5TRZ - chains A and C of the 6 polymer chains in the assembly; structure by X-ray diffraction, 2.25 A resolution.

Chain A (and C):
Molecule: H-2 class I histocompatibility antigen, K-D alpha chain
Organism: Mus musculus
Notes: chain C of this document is another copy of the same molecule, construct and numbering; everything in this record applies to it too
UniProtKB: P01902 (HA1D_MOUSE); residues 2-276 here correspond to UniProt positions 23-297 (UniProt number = residue number + 21)
Amino-acid sequence (275 residues; numbered 2 to 276; the number before each row is that of its first residue):
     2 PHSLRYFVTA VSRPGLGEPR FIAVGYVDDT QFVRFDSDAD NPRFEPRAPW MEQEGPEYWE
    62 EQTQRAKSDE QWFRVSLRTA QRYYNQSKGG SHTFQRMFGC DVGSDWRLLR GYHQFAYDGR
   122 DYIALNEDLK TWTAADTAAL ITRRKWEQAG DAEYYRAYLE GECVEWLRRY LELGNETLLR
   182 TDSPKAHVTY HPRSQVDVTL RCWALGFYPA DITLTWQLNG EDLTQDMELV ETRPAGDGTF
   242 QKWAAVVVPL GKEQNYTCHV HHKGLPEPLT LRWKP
Construct notes: conflict His114 (Gln135 in P01902), Pro276 (Leu297 in P01902)
UniProt features mapped onto this chain:
  - region: Lys275 (Connecting peptide)
  - glycosylation (N-linked (GlcNAc...) asparagine): Asn86, Asn176, Asn256
Cystine bridges: Cys101-Cys164, Cys203-Cys259
From the paper describing this entry:
  - conformationally variable residues (side-chain flip): Tyr84
  - contacts within the chain: Arg66-Glu163 (salt bridge)

How chain A and chain C interact:
Pairs across the interface - 36 pairs, chain A then chain C:
  His3(A) - Glu268(C)  salt bridge
  Gln54(A) - Lys275(C)
  Trp107(A) - Glu268(C)  hydrogen bond
  Asn176(A) - Leu270(C)
  Asn176(A) - Thr271(C)  hydrogen bond (side chain-backbone)
  Glu177(A) - Ala187(C)
  Glu177(A) - Leu272(C)
  Leu180(A) - Leu266(C)
  Leu180(A) - Glu268(C)
  Leu180(A) - Pro269(C)
  Leu180(A) - Leu270(C)  hydrophobic
  Arg181(A) - Ser184(C)  hydrogen bond (side chain-backbone)
  Arg181(A) - Pro185(C)  hydrogen bond (side chain-backbone)
  Arg181(A) - Lys186(C)
  Arg181(A) - Leu266(C)
  Thr182(A) - Ser184(C)  hydrogen bond
  Thr182(A) - Gly265(C)  hydrogen bond (side chain-backbone)
  Thr182(A) - Pro267(C)
  Ser184(A) - Arg181(C)  hydrogen bond (backbone-side chain)
  Ser184(A) - Thr182(C)  hydrogen bond (side chain-backbone)
  Pro185(A) - Arg181(C)  hydrogen bond (backbone-side chain)
  Lys186(A) - Arg181(C)
  Ala187(A) - Glu177(C)
  His188(A) - Glu177(C)
  Lys264(A) - Pro267(C)
  Gly265(A) - Thr182(C)  hydrogen bond (backbone-side chain)
  Leu266(A) - Leu180(C)
  Pro267(A) - Thr182(C)
  Glu268(A) - His3(C)  salt bridge
  Glu268(A) - Ser105(C)
  Glu268(A) - Trp107(C)  hydrogen bond
  Pro269(A) - Leu180(C)
  Leu270(A) - Asn176(C)
  Leu270(A) - Leu180(C)  hydrophobic
  Thr271(A) - Asn176(C)  hydrogen bond (backbone-side chain)
  Leu272(A) - Glu177(C)
Also at the interface, not in a pair above, chain A (24 interface residues in all): Ser105, Asp183
Also at the interface, not in a pair above, chain C (24 interface residues in all): Asp183, His188, Lys264

Overview:
Chain A and chain C each contribute 24 residues to their interface, with 12 hydrogen bonds and 2 salt bridges.
Polar pairs include His3(A)-Glu268(C), Trp107(A)-Glu268(C) and Asn176(A)-Thr271(C). From the paper:
conformational variability at Tyr84(A); contacts within the chain involving Glu163(A) and Arg66(A).
Chain A and chain C are both H-2 class I histocompatibility antigen, K-D alpha chain (Mus musculus); the
structure, Crystal structure of MHC-I H2-KD complexed with peptides of Mycobacterial tuberculosis (YQSGLSIVM),
was determined by X-ray diffraction, deposited together with 5TS1.
